PDB entry 7BTC | X-ray diffraction, 2.10 A resolution | chain A

== Chain A ==
Name: GTP-binding protein Rheb
Source organism: Homo sapiens
Notes: fragment: GTPase domain
UniProtKB: Q15382 (RHEB_HUMAN); residues 1-169 here = UniProt positions 1-169
Amino-acid sequence (177 residues; numbered 1 to 177; the number before each row is that of its first residue):
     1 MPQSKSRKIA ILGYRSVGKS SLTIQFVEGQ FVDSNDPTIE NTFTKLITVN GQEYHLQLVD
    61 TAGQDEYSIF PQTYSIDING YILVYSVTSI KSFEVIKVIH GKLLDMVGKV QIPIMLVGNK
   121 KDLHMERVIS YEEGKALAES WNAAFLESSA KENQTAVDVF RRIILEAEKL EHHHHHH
Disordered / not traced: 1-2, 171-177
Sequence notes: engineered mutation N35 (Tyr in Q15382); expression tag (170-177)
Residues lining bound ligands: GDP (guanosine-5'-diphosphate): Y14, R15, S16, V17, G18, K19, S20, S21, F31, V32, D33, S34, T38, N119, K120, D122, L123, S149, A150, K151
Swiss-Prot annotation at these positions:
  - binding site (GDP): S16, V17, G18, K19, S20, S21, V32, D33, N119, D122, A150
  - binding site (GTP): S16, G18, K19, S20, S21, V32, T38, N119, D122, A150
  - binding site (Mg(2+)): S20, T38
  - modified residue: S130 (Phosphoserine)
  - cross-link: K8 (Glycyl lysine isopeptide (Lys-Gly) (interchain with G-Cter in ubiquitin))
  - natural variant: E139 (E139K: In a colorectal cancer sample)
  - mutagenesis: K8 (K8R: Decreased ubiquitination by RNF152. Does not affect polyubiquitination in response to amino acids), R15 (R15G: Partially resistant to inactivation by TSC1-TSC2), S20 (S20N: Deficient in guanine nucleotide binding. Unable to rescue RPS6KB1 from inactivation by amino-acid withdrawal. Reduces affinity for MCRS1), T38 (T38M: Slightly impairs signaling through mTORC1, but still binds guanine nucleotides normally), I39 (I39K: Impairs RPS6KB1 activation, but still binds guanine nucleotides normally. Slightly reduces interaction with MCRS1), E40 (E40G: No effect), N41 (N41A: Impairs interaction with MTOR. Impairs signaling through mTORC1, but still binds guanine nucleotides normally), F43 (F43C: No effect), L46 (L46A: Causes slight reduction in RPS6KB1 activation), T48 (T48A: Causes slightly reduced phosphorylation of EIF4EBP1), V49 (V49A: Causes slightly reduced phosphorylation of EIF4EBP1), E53 (E53A: Causes slightly reduced phosphorylation of EIF4EBP1), 8 further mutagenesis entries in UniProt
Reported in the primary citation:
  - conformationally variable residues (side-chain flip): N35, T38
  - binding site for GDP: T38
  - mutagenesis - Y35N: increased signaling in response to GDP

== In short ==
Bound to chain A: GDP. From UniProt: 11 GDP-binding residues, 10 GTP-binding residues, Mg2+-binding residues
S20 and T38 and 20 mutagenesis sites. The paper reports a binding site for GDP at T38; Y35N increases
signaling in response to GDP.
Chain A is GTP-binding protein Rheb (Homo sapiens); the structure, Crystal structure of Rheb Y35N mutant bound
to GDP, was determined by X-ray diffraction, deposited together with 7BTA and 7BTD.
